PDB entry 3RYI | X-ray diffraction, 2.40 A resolution | chains A and B of the 5 polymer chains in the assembly

== Chain A ==
Molecule: Tubulin alpha chain
Organism: Ovis aries
UniProtKB: D0VWZ0 (D0VWZ0_SHEEP); numbering as in UniProt (aligned over 1-451)
Chain sequence (451 residues; row label = number of the first residue in the row):
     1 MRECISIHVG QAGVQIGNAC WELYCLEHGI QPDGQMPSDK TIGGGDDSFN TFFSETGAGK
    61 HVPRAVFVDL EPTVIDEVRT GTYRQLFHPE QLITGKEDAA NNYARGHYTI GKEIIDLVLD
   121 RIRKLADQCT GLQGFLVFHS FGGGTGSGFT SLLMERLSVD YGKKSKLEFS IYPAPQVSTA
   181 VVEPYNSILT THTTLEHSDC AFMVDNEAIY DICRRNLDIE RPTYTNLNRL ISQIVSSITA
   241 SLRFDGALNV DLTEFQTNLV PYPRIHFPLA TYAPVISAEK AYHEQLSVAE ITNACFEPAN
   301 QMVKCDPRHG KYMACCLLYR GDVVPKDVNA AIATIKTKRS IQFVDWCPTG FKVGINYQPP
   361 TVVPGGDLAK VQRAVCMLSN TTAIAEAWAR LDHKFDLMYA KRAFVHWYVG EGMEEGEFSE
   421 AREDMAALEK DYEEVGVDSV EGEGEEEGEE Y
Unresolved in the structure: 41-45, 439-451
Residues lining bound ligands: GTP (guanosine-5'-triphosphate): Gly10, Gln11, Ala12, Gln15, Ile16, Asp69, Asp98, Ala99, Ala100, Asn101, Ser140, Gly142, Gly143, Gly144, Thr145, Gly146, Ile171, Pro173, Val177, Ser178, Thr179, Glu183, Asn206, Tyr224, Leu227, Asn228, Ile231

== Chain B ==
Molecule: Tubulin beta chain
Organism: Ovis aries
UniProtKB: D0VWY9 (D0VWY9_SHEEP); the author numbering skips numbers that UniProt does not, so the offset changes along the chain: 1-44 = UniProt 1-44; 47-360 = UniProt 45-358; 369-455 = UniProt 359-445
Chain sequence (445 residues; numbered 1 to 455; 10 numbers in that range are skipped by the numbering (no residue carries them; nothing is unmodelled there); the number before each row is that of its first residue):
     1 MREIVHIQAG QCGNQIGAKF WEVISDEHGI DPTGSYHGDS DLQL
    47 ERINVYYNEA TGNKYVPRAI LVDLEPGTMD SVRSGPFGQI FRPDNFVFGQ SGAGNNWAKG
   107 HYTEGAELVD SVLDVVRKES ESCDCLQGFQ LTHSLGGGTG SGMGTLLISK IREEYPDRIM
   167 NTFSVMPSPK VSDTVVEPYN ATLSVHQLVE NTDETYSIDN EALYDICFRT LKLTTPTYGD
   227 LNHLVSATMS GVTTCLRFPG QLNADLRKLA VNMVPFPRLH FFMPGFAPLT SRGSQQYRAL
   287 TVPELTQQMF DSKNMMAACD PRHGRYLTVA TIFRGRMSMK EVDEQMLNIQ NKNSSYFVEW
   347 IPNNVKTAVC DIPP
   369 RGLKMSSTFI GNSTAIQELF KRISEQFTAM FRRKAFLHWY TGEGMDEMEF TEAESNMNDL
   429 VSEYQQYQDA TADEQGEFEE EEGEDEA
Unresolved in the structure: 442-455
Residues lining bound ligands: GDP (guanosine-5'-diphosphate): Ala9, Gly10, Gln11, Cys12, Gln15, Ile16, Asp69, Ser140, Gly142, Gly143, Gly144, Thr145, Gly146, Val171, Pro173, Val177, Ser178, Asp179, Glu183, Asn206, Leu209, Tyr224, Leu227, Asn228

== How chain A and chain B interact ==
Pairs across the interface (56; chain A residue first):
  Gln11(A) - Gln247(B)  hydrogen bond
  Lys96(A) - Cys131(B)
  Glu97(A) - Met1(B)
  Glu97(A) - Arg164(B)  salt bridge
  Glu97(A) - Arg253(B)  salt bridge
  Asp98(A) - Lys254(B)  salt bridge
  Ala100(A) - Arg253(B)
  Ala100(A) - Lys254(B)
  Ala100(A) - Val257(B)
  Asn101(A) - Lys254(B)
  Arg105(A) - Arg253(B)
  Pro175(A) - Asn349(B)
  Ser178(A) - Lys352(B)
  Thr179(A) - Gln247(B)
  Thr179(A) - Leu248(B)
  Thr179(A) - Asn258(B)  hydrogen bond (backbone-side chain)
  Ala180(A) - Asn258(B)
  Val181(A) - Asn258(B)  hydrogen bond (backbone-side chain)
  Val181(A) - Ile347(B)  hydrophobic
  Val181(A) - Pro348(B)
  Val181(A) - Lys352(B)
  Val182(A) - Val257(B)  hydrophobic
  Glu220(A) - Lys326(B)
  Arg221(A) - Met325(B)  hydrogen bond
  Arg221(A) - Asp329(B)  salt bridge
  Tyr224(A) - Gln247(B)
  Lys394(A) - Pro348(B)
  Lys394(A) - Asn349(B)  hydrogen bond
  Leu397(A) - Glu345(B)
  Leu397(A) - Trp346(B)
  Leu397(A) - Pro348(B)  hydrophobic
  Leu397(A) - Ala440(B)
  Met398(A) - Trp346(B)  hydrogen bond (backbone-backbone)
  Met398(A) - Pro348(B)
  Lys401(A) - Phe262(B)
  Lys401(A) - Trp346(B)
  Lys401(A) - Ala438(B)
  Lys401(A) - Thr439(B)  hydrogen bond (side chain-backbone)
  Lys401(A) - Ala440(B)
  Arg402(A) - Phe262(B)
  Ala403(A) - Pro261(B)
  Ala403(A) - Phe262(B)  hydrophobic
  Phe404(A) - Val257(B)
  Phe404(A) - Asn258(B)
  Phe404(A) - Val260(B)
  Phe404(A) - Pro261(B)  hydrogen bond (backbone-backbone)
  Phe404(A) - Thr314(B)
  Phe404(A) - Ile347(B)  hydrophobic
  His406(A) - Val260(B)
  His406(A) - Pro261(B)  hydrogen bond (side chain-backbone)
  His406(A) - Phe262(B)
  His406(A) - Pro263(B)
  Trp407(A) - Arg253(B)
  Trp407(A) - Ala256(B)
  Trp407(A) - Val257(B)
  Trp407(A) - Val260(B)  hydrogen bond (side chain-backbone)
Also at the interface, not in a pair above, chain A (26 interface residues in all): Tyr210
Also at the interface, not in a pair above, chain B (31 interface residues in all): Asp130, Asp251, Ser324, Asn350

== In short ==
Chain A and chain B form an interface of 26 and 31 residues respectively; the contacts include 10 hydrogen
bonds and 4 salt bridges. Polar contacts include Glu97(A)-Arg164(B), Glu97(A)-Arg253(B) and
Asp98(A)-Lys254(B). Chain A binds GTP. Bound to chain B: GDP.
Chain A is Tubulin alpha chain and chain B is Tubulin beta chain, both from Ovis aries; the structure,
GDP-Tubulin: rb3 stathmin-like domain complex, was determined by X-ray diffraction, deposited together with
3RYC, 3RYF and 3RYH.
